PDB entry 6MED | X-ray diffraction, 2.04 A resolution | chains A and B

[Chain A]
Name: antibody HEPC3 Heavy Chain
Organism: Homo sapiens
Notes: antibody fragment or engineered binder
Chain sequence (237 residues; numbered 1 to 225 plus 12 insertion-coded residues; the number before each row is that of its first residue; a row labelled like 82A-82C holds insertion residues (82A, then the next letters in order)):
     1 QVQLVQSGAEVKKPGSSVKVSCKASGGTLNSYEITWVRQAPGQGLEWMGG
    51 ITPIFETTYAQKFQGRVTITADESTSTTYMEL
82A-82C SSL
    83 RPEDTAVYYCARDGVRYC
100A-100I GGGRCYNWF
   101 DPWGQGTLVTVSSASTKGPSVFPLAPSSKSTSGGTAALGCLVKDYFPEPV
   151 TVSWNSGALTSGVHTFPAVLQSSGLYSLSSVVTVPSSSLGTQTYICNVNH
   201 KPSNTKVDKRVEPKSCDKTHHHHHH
Not modelled in the structure: 127-132, 214-225
Disulfide bonds: Cys-22/Cys-92, Cys-100/Cys-100E, Cys-140/Cys-196

[Chain B]
Name: antibody HEPC3 Light Chain
Organism: Homo sapiens
Notes: antibody fragment or engineered binder
Chain sequence (214 residues; numbered 1 to 214; the number before each row is that of its first residue):
     1 DIQMTQSPSSLSASVGDRVTITCRAGQNINNYLNWYQQKPGKAPKVLIYA
    51 ASNLQSGVPSRFSGSGSGTDFTLTISSLQPEDFATYYCQQSHSTVRTFGQ
   101 GTKVEIKRTVAAPSVFIFPPSDEQLKSGTASVVCLLNNFYPREAKVQWKV
   151 DNALQSGNSQESVTEQDSKDSTYSLSSTLTLSKADYEKHKVYACEVTHQG
   201 LSSPVTKSFNRGEC
Not modelled in the structure: 214
Disulfide bonds: Cys-23/Cys-88, Cys-134/Cys-194

[Interface between chain A and chain B]
Contacting residue pairs (68):
  Val-37(A) with Phe-98(B), hydrophobic
  Gln-39(A) with Gln-38(B), hydrogen bond; Tyr-87(B), hydrogen bond
  Gln-43(A) with Tyr-87(B)
  Gly-44(A) with Tyr-87(B)
  Leu-45(A) with Pro-44(B), hydrophobic; Tyr-87(B), hydrophobic; Phe-98(B)
  Trp-47(A) with Thr-94(B); Val-95(B), hydrophobic; Arg-96(B); Phe-98(B)
  Thr-58(A) with Thr-94(B); Val-95(B)
  Tyr-91(A) with Gln-38(B); Lys-42(B); Ala-43(B), hydrophobic
  Asp-95(A) with Arg-96(B), salt bridge
  Tyr-99(A) with Tyr-49(B), hydrophobic
  Arg-100D(A) with Asn-30(B); Tyr-32(B), hydrogen bond
  Cys-100E(A) with Tyr-32(B)
  Tyr-100F(A) with Asn-31(B), hydrogen bond; Tyr-32(B), hydrophobic; Ala-50(B), hydrophobic
  Asn-100G(A) with Asn-34(B), hydrogen bond (backbone-side chain); Ser-91(B); Arg-96(B)
  Trp-100H(A) with Asn-34(B); Tyr-36(B); Val-46(B); Tyr-49(B), hydrophobic; Gln-55(B)
  Phe-100I(A) with Tyr-36(B), hydrogen bond (backbone-side chain); Phe-98(B), hydrophobic
  Trp-103(A) with Ala-43(B), hydrophobic; Pro-44(B), hydrogen bond (side chain-backbone)
  Gly-104(A) with Ala-43(B)
  Phe-122(A) with Ser-121(B); Gln-124(B)
  Pro-123(A) with Ser-121(B); Glu-123(B)
  Leu-124(A) with Phe-118(B), hydrophobic; Val-133(B), hydrophobic
  Ala-125(A) with Phe-118(B)
  Ala-137(A) with Phe-116(B), hydrophobic; Phe-118(B)
  Leu-141(A) with Ser-131(B)
  Lys-143(A) with Gln-124(B); Ser-131(B)
  His-164(A) with Asn-137(B); Asn-138(B), hydrogen bond; Ser-174(B), hydrogen bond
  Phe-166(A) with Leu-135(B), hydrophobic; Ser-162(B); Thr-164(B); Ser-174(B); Leu-175(B), hydrophobic; Ser-176(B)
  Pro-167(A) with Ser-162(B), hydrogen bond (backbone-side chain); Val-163(B)
  Val-169(A) with Gln-160(B); Glu-161(B)
  Leu-170(A) with Gln-160(B)
  Gln-171(A) with Gln-160(B)
  Val-181(A) with Leu-135(B), hydrophobic
  Thr-183(A) with Asn-137(B)
  Lys-209(A) with Glu-123(B), salt bridge
Also at the interface, not in a pair above, chain A (42 interface residues in all): Glu-46, Tyr-59, Ala-60, Asp-101, Val-121, Thr-135, Ala-136, Leu-138
Also at the interface, not in a pair above, chain B (43 interface residues in all): Asn-53, Gln-89, Gln-100, Thr-129, Asp-167, Thr-180

[Summary]
The interface between chain A and chain B involves 42 residues on one side and 43 on the other, with 10
hydrogen bonds and 2 salt bridges. Polar contacts include Asp-95(A)/Arg-96(B), Lys-209(A)/Glu-123(B) and
Gln-39(A)/Gln-38(B).
Chain A is antibody HEPC3 Heavy Chain and chain B is antibody HEPC3 Light Chain, both from Homo sapiens; the
structure, Crystal structure of broadly neutralizing antibody HEPC3, was determined by X-ray diffraction (same
publication as 6MEE, 6MEG, 6MEH, 6MEI, 6MEJ and 6MEK).
